PDB entry 4WCU | X-ray diffraction, 2.35 A resolution | chains A and B of the 4 polymer chains in the assembly

== Chain A (and B) ==
Molecule: cAMP-specific 3', 5'-cyclic phosphodiesterase 4D
From: Homo sapiens
Notes: EC 3.1.4.53; chain B of this document is another copy of the same molecule, construct and numbering; everything in this record applies to it too
Reference sequence: Q08499 (PDE4D_HUMAN); residues 79-437 here correspond to UniProt positions 381-739 (UniProt number = residue number + 302)
Sequence (359 residues; row label = number of the first residue in the row):
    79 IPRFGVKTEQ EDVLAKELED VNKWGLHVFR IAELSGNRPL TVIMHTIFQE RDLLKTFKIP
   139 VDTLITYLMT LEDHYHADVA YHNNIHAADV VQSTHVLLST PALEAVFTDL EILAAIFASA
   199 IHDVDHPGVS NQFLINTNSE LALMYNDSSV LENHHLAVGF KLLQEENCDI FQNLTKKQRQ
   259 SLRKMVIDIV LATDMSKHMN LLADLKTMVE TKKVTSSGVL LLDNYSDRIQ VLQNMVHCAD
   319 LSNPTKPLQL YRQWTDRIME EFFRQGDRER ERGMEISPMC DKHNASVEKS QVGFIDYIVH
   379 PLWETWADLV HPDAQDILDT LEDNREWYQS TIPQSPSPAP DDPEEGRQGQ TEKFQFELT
Not modelled in the structure: 79-89, 412-428, 437 (chain B: 79-84, 293-295, 411-426, 437)
Swiss-Prot annotation at these positions:
  - active site: His160 (Proton donor)
  - binding site (3',5'-cyclic AMP): His160, Gln369, Phe372
  - binding site (AMP): His160, Asp201, Asp318, Asn321, Gln369, Phe372
  - binding site (Zn(2+)): His164, His200, Asp201, Asp318
  - binding site (Mg(2+)): Asp201
  - binding site (Mn(2+)): Asp201
  - cross-link: Lys85 (Glycyl lysine isopeptide (Lys-Gly) (interchain with G-Cter in SUMO))
Metal / ion sites: Zn2+: His164, His200, Asp201, Asp318; Mg2+ near Asp201 (its only coordinating residue here)
Residues lining bound ligands: 3KQ (N-benzyl-2-{6-[(3,5-dichloropyridin-4-yl)acetyl]-2,3-dimethoxyphenoxy}acetamide): Tyr159, His160, Thr271, Met273, Asp318, Leu319, Asn321, Tyr329, Trp332, Thr333, Ile336, Met337, Phe340, Met357, Gln369, Phe372, Ile376, Phe432, Gln433, Leu436

== How chain A and chain B interact ==
Pairs across the interface (10):
  Glu97(A) - Glu182(B)
  Pro179(A) - Gln256(B)
  Glu182(A) - Lys255(B)
  Ala183(A) - Lys255(B)
  Ser295(A) - Lys254(B)
  Ser295(A) - Lys255(B)
  Gly296(A) - Thr253(B)
  Pro390(A) - Lys136(B)
  Asp391(A) - Lys136(B)  hydrogen bond (backbone-side chain)
  Asp394(A) - Lys133(B)
Interface residues without a listed pair, chain A (11 interface residues in all): Ser294, Val297
Interface residues without a listed pair, chain B (8 interface residues in all): Asn251

== In short ==
11 residues of chain A and 8 residues of chain B are in contact, with 1 hydrogen bond. The hydrogen-bonded
pair is Asp391(A)-Lys136(B). Bound to chain A: compound 3KQ.
Both chains are cAMP-specific 3', 5'-cyclic phosphodiesterase 4D (Homo sapiens). Entry 4WCU (PDE4 complexed
with inhibitor) was determined by X-ray diffraction, deposited together with 4W1O.
